Entry 8YBJ (electron microscopy, 2.38 A resolution); this record covers chains A and I of the 10 polymer chains in the assembly.

Chain A:
Name: Histone H3.1
Organism: Homo sapiens
UniProt: P68431 (H31_HUMAN); residues 0-135 here correspond to UniProt positions 1-136 (UniProt number = residue number + 1)
Amino-acid sequence (139 residues; row label = number of the first residue in the row; numbers below 1 keep their minus sign (Gly-3 is residue -3)):
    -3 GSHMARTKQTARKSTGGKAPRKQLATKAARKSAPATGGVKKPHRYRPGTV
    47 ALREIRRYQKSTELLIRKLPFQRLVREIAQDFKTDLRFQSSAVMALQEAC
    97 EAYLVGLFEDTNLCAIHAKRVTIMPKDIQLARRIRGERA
Unresolved in the structure: -3 to 39
Construct notes: expression tag (-3 to -1)
UniProt features mapped onto this chain:
  - modified residue: Arg2 (Asymmetric dimethylarginine), Thr3 (Phosphothreonine), Lys4 (Allysine), Gln5 (5-glutamyl dopamine), Thr6 (Phosphothreonine), Arg8 (Citrulline), Lys9 (N6,N6,N6-trimethyllysine), Ser10 (ADP-ribosylserine), Thr11 (Phosphothreonine), Lys14 (N6-(2-hydroxyisobutyryl)lysine), Arg17 (Asymmetric dimethylarginine), Lys18 (N6-(2-hydroxyisobutyryl)lysine), Lys23 (N6-(2-hydroxyisobutyryl)lysine), Arg26 (Citrulline), Lys27 (N6,N6,N6-trimethyllysine), Ser28 (ADP-ribosylserine), Lys36 (N6,N6,N6-trimethyllysine), Lys37 (N6-methyllysine), Tyr41 (Phosphotyrosine), Lys56 (N6,N6,N6-trimethyllysine) and 8 more in UniProt
  - lipidation: Lys18 (N6-decanoyllysine)
From the paper describing this entry:
  - contacts within the chain: Leu61-Glu97 (hydrogen bond), Ile62-Glu97 (hydrogen bond)
  - conformationally variable residues (order/disorder transition): Gly44 to Ser57

Chain I:
Molecule: 145-nt DNA strand
Organism: synthetic construct
Sequence (145 nucleotides; numbered -72 to 72; the number before each row is that of its first residue; numbers below 1 keep their minus sign (DA-72 is residue -72)):
   -72 ATCAGAATCCCGGTGCCGAGGCCGCTCAATTGGTCGTAGACAGCTCTAGC
   -22 ACCGCTTAAACGCACGTACGCGCTGTCCCCCGCGTTTTAACCGCCAAGGG
    28 GATTACTCCCTAGTCTCCAGGCACGTGTCAGATATATACATCGAT

How chain A and chain I interact:
Residue-residue contacts (20):
  Tyr41(A) - DC69(I)  phosphate contact
  Tyr41(A) - DG70(I)  phosphate contact
  Arg42(A) - DG70(I)  hydrogen bond to the phosphate
  Arg42(A) - DA71(I)  salt bridge to the phosphate
  Thr45(A) - DG70(I)  hydrogen bond to the phosphate
  Arg63(A) - DA-14(I)  phosphate contact
  Arg63(A) - DA-13(I)  salt bridge to the phosphate
  Arg72(A) - DC-23(I)  salt bridge to the phosphate
  Arg83(A) - DG-24(I)  base contact
  Arg83(A) - DC-23(I)  phosphate contact
  Phe84(A) - DG-24(I)  sugar contact
  Phe84(A) - DC-23(I)  hydrogen bond to the phosphate
  Gln85(A) - DG-24(I)  phosphate contact
  Ser86(A) - DG-24(I)  hydrogen bond to the phosphate
  Arg116(A) - DG-3(I)  phosphate contact
  Arg116(A) - DC-2(I)  phosphate contact
  Val117(A) - DG-3(I)  hydrogen bond to the phosphate
  Thr118(A) - DG-3(I)  hydrogen bond to the phosphate
  Met120(A) - DG-3(I)  sugar contact
  Met120(A) - DC-2(I)  phosphate contact
Interface residues without a listed pair, chain A (18 interface residues in all): Arg40, Pro43, Leu82, Lys115, Lys122
Interface residues without a listed pair, chain I (11 interface residues in all): DA-5, DC-4

Overview:
The interface between chain A and chain I involves 18 residues on one side and 11 on the other; the contacts
include 6 hydrogen bonds and 3 salt bridges. Polar contacts include Arg42(A)-DG70(I), Thr45(A)-DG70(I) and
Phe84(A)-DC-23(I). From the paper: conformational variability at Gly44(A); contacts within the chain involving
Glu97(A), Leu61(A) and Ile62(A).
Chain A is Histone H3.1 (Homo sapiens) and chain I is a 145-nt DNA strand (synthetic construct); the
structure, Cryo-EM structure of human nucleosome core particle composed of the Widom 601 DNA sequence, was
determined by electron microscopy together with 8YBK from the same study.
